Entry 6SJI (X-ray diffraction, 1.80 A resolution); this record covers chains A and J of the 4 polymer chains in the assembly.

== Chain A (and J) ==
Protein: thiocyanate dehydrogenase
Organism: Thioalkalivibrio paradoxus ARh 1
Notes: engineered mutation(s): Q482H; chain J of this document is another copy of the same molecule, construct and numbering; everything in this record applies to it too
Reference sequence: W0DP94 (W0DP94_9GAMM); numbering as in UniProt (aligned over 82-548)
Sequence (470 residues; each row starts with the number of its first residue):
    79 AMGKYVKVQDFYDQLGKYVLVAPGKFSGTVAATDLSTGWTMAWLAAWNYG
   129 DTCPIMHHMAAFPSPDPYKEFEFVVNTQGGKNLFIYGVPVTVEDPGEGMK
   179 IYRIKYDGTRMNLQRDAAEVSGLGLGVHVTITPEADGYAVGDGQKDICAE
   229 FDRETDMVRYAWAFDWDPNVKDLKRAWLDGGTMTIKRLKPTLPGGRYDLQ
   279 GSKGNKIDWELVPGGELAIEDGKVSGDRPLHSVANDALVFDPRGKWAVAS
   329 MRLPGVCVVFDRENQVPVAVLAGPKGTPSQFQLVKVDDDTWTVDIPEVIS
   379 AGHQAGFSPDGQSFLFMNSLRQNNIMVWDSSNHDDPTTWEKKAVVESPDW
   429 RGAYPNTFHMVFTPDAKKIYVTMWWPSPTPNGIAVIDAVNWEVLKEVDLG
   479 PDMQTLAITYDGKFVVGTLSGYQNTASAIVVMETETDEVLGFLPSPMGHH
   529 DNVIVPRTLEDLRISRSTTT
Differences from the reference sequence: expression tag (79-81); conflict Q482 (His in W0DP94)
Bound ions: Cu ion site 1: A79 (shared with 1 residue of chain K); Cu ion site 2: H135, H528; Cu ion site 3: H206, D314, H381
Reported in the primary citation:
  - Cu ion coordination: K103, H135, H206, D314, H381, H528
  - catalytic residues: K103, H136, E288 (from molecular simulation)
  - mutagenesis - H136A, E288A: abolished catalytic activity
  - mutagenesis - H136A, E288A: unchanged binding to Cu ion

== Chain A / chain J interface ==
Pairs across the interface - 8 pairs, chain A then chain J:
  T169(A) - P268(J)
  T169(A) - T269(J)  hydrogen bond (side chain-backbone)
  T169(A) - L270(J)
  T169(A) - P271(J)
  V170(A) - T269(J)
  E171(A) - K267(J)
  E171(A) - P268(J)  hydrogen bond (backbone-backbone)
  D172(A) - K267(J)
Also at the interface, not in a pair above, chain J (8 interface residues in all): K264, R265, D367

== Overview ==
The interface between chain A and chain J involves 4 residues on one side and 8 on the other; the contacts
include 2 hydrogen bonds. Polar contacts include T169(A)-T269(J) and E171(A)-P268(J). H135(A) and H528(A)
coordinate Cu ion site 2. From the paper: catalytic residues K103(A), H136(A) and E288(A); H136A and E288A of
chain A abolish catalytic activity.
Both chains are thiocyanate dehydrogenase (Thioalkalivibrio paradoxus ARh 1). Entry 6SJI (The structure of
thiocyanate dehydrogenase from Thioalkalivibrio paradoxus mutant with His 482 replaced by Gln) was determined
by X-ray diffraction together with 6UWE, 6G50 and 6I3Q from the same study.
